3VA3 - chains A and C of the 4 polymer chains in the assembly; structure by X-ray diffraction, 2.71 A resolution.

== Chain A ==
Name: Ribonuclease T
Organism: Escherichia coli
Notes: EC 3.1.13.-
Reference sequence: P30014 (RNT_ECOLI); numbering as in UniProt (aligned over 1-215)
Sequence (235 residues; row label = number of the first residue in the row; numbers below 1 keep their minus sign (Met-19 is residue -19)):
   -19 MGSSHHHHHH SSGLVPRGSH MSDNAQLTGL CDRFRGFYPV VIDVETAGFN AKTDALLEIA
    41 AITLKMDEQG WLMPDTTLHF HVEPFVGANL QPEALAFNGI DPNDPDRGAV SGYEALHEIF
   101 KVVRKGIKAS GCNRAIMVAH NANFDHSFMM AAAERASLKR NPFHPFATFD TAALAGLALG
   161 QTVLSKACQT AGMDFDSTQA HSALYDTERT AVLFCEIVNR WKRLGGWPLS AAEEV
Disordered / not traced: -19 to 5, 211-215
Differences from the reference sequence: expression tag (-19 to 0); engineered mutation Gly92 (Glu in P30014)
Swiss-Prot annotation at these positions:
  - active site: His181 (Proton donor/acceptor)
  - binding site (Mg(2+)): Asp23, Glu25, His181, Asp186
  - site (Important for substrate binding and specificity): Phe29, Glu73, Phe77, Phe124, Phe146
  - mutagenesis: Arg13 (R13A: Strongly reduces affinity for RNA. Nearly abolishes enzyme activity), Arg15 (R15A: Strongly reduces affinity for RNA), Asp23 (D23A: Nearly abolishes enzyme activity), Glu25 (E25A: Nearly abolishes enzyme activity), Phe29 (F29A: Abolishes enzyme activity; when associated with A-73 and A-77), Glu73 (E73A: Reduces enzyme activity. Abolishes enzyme activity; when associated with A-29 and A-77), Phe77 (F77A: Abolishes enzyme activity; when associated with A-29 and A-73), Lys108 (K108A: Strongly reduces affinity for RNA), Arg114 (R114A: Strongly reduces affinity for RNA), Phe124 (F124A: Abolishes enzyme activity; when associated with A-146), Lys139 (K139A: Reduces affinity for RNA), Phe146 (F146A: Abolishes enzyme activity; when associated with A-124), 3 further mutagenesis entries in UniProt

== Chain C ==
Molecule: 18-nt DNA strand
Sequence (18 nucleotides; row label = number of the first residue in the row):
     1 GGCCCTCTTT AGGGCCTT
Disordered / not traced: 7-12

== Chain A / chain C interface ==
Pairs across the interface - 21 pairs, chain A then chain C:
  Asp23(A) - DT18(C)  phosphate contact
  Val24(A) - DT18(C)  sugar contact
  Glu25(A) - DT18(C)  phosphate contact
  Thr26(A) - DT18(C)  hydrogen bond to the phosphate
  Phe29(A) - DG1(C)  sugar contact
  Phe29(A) - DC16(C)  base contact
  Phe29(A) - DT17(C)  base contact
  Phe29(A) - DT18(C)  base contact
  Asp34(A) - DG1(C)  sugar contact
  Gln71(A) - DG1(C)  phosphate contact
  Ala74(A) - DT18(C)  base contact
  Phe77(A) - DT18(C)  stacking on the base
  Asn78(A) - DT18(C)  hydrogen bond to the phosphate
  His120(A) - DT17(C)  salt bridge to the phosphate
  Asn121(A) - DT17(C)  hydrogen bond to the sugar
  Phe124(A) - DT17(C)  sugar contact
  Phe124(A) - DT18(C)  sugar contact
  Thr162(A) - DC16(C)  phosphate contact
  Val163(A) - DT17(C)  phosphate contact
  Leu164(A) - DT17(C)  hydrogen bond to the phosphate
  Asp186(A) - DT18(C)  phosphate contact
Other interface residues (no listed pair), chain A (19 interface residues in all): Gly28, Asn30
Other interface residues (no listed pair), chain C (5 interface residues in all): DG2

== Summary ==
Chain A and chain C form an interface of 19 and 5 residues respectively; the contacts include 4 hydrogen
bonds, 1 salt bridge and 1 aromatic stacking contact. Polar pairs include Asn121(A)-DT17(C), Thr26(A)-DT18(C)
and Asn78(A)-DT18(C).
Chain A is Ribonuclease T (Escherichia coli) and chain C is an 18-nt DNA strand; the structure, Crystal
structure of RNase T in complex with a duplex DNA product (stem loop DNA with ..., was determined by X-ray
diffraction.
